7LTH - chains A and C of the 4 polymer chains in the assembly; structure by X-ray diffraction, 2.10 A resolution.

== Chain A (and C) ==
Name: TP-methylase family protein
Source organism: Shewanella oneidensis
Notes: chain C of this document is another copy of the same molecule, construct and numbering; everything in this record applies to it too
UniProtKB: Q8EGW3 (Q8EGW3_SHEON); residue numbers follow UniProt; this construct covers 1-263
Amino-acid sequence (263 residues; numbered 1 to 263; the number before each row is that of its first residue):
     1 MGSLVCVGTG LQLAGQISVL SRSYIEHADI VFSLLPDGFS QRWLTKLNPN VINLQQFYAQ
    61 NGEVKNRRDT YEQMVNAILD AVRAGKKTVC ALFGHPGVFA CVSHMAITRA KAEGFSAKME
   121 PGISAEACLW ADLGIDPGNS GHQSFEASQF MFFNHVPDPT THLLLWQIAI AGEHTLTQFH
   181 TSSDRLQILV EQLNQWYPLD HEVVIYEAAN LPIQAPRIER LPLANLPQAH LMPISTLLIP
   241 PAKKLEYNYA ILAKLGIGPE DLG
Disordered / not traced: 1
Differences from the reference sequence: engineered mutation Phe-93 (Tyr in Q8EGW3)
From the paper describing this entry:
  - mutagenesis - Y58F (10-fold), R67K (100-fold), Y71F (100-fold): decreased catalytic activity
  - mutagenesis - Y58F/Y71F, R67A: abolished catalytic activity
  - catalytic residues: Tyr-58, Arg-67, Tyr-71

== How chain A and chain C interact ==
Residue-residue contacts (137):
  Gly-15(A) / Ser-18(C)  hydrogen bond (backbone-side chain)
  Gly-15(A) / Val-19(C)  hydrogen bond (backbone-backbone)
  Gly-15(A) / Leu-20(C)  hydrogen bond (backbone-backbone)
  Gln-16(A) / Pro-121(C)
  Ile-17(A) / Ser-18(C)
  Ile-17(A) / Val-19(C)  hydrogen bond (backbone-backbone)
  Ser-18(A) / Gly-15(C)  hydrogen bond (side chain-backbone)
  Ser-18(A) / Gln-16(C)
  Ser-18(A) / Ile-17(C)
  Ser-18(A) / Ile-123(C)
  Val-19(A) / Gly-15(C)  hydrogen bond (backbone-backbone)
  Val-19(A) / Ile-17(C)  hydrogen bond (backbone-backbone)
  Leu-20(A) / Gly-15(C)  hydrogen bond (backbone-backbone)
  Asn-66(A) / Gly-263(C)  hydrogen bond (side chain-backbone)
  Arg-68(A) / Gly-263(C)  hydrogen bond (side chain-backbone)
  His-95(A) / Ala-127(C)  hydrogen bond (side chain-backbone)
  Gly-97(A) / Asp-136(C)
  Gly-97(A) / Pro-137(C)
  Val-98(A) / Trp-130(C)
  Val-98(A) / Asp-136(C)
  Val-98(A) / Pro-137(C)  hydrophobic
  Phe-99(A) / Asp-136(C)  hydrogen bond (backbone-side chain)
  Phe-99(A) / Gly-138(C)
  Ala-100(A) / Asp-136(C)  hydrogen bond (backbone-side chain)
  His-104(A) / Trp-130(C)
  His-104(A) / Gly-134(C)
  His-104(A) / Ile-135(C)
  His-104(A) / Asp-136(C)
  Met-119(A) / Ala-131(C)
  Pro-121(A) / Gln-16(C)
  Pro-121(A) / Ile-123(C)
  Pro-121(A) / Ala-127(C)
  Pro-121(A) / Ala-131(C)
  Gly-122(A) / Ile-123(C)
  Ile-123(A) / Pro-121(C)
  Ile-123(A) / Gly-122(C)
  Ile-123(A) / Ile-123(C)  hydrophobic
  Glu-126(A) / Glu-126(C)
  Ala-127(A) / His-95(C)  hydrogen bond (backbone-side chain)
  Ala-127(A) / Pro-121(C)
  Trp-130(A) / Val-98(C)
  Trp-130(A) / His-104(C)
  Ala-131(A) / Met-119(C)
  Ala-131(A) / Pro-121(C)
  Gly-134(A) / His-104(C)
  Ile-135(A) / His-104(C)
  Asp-136(A) / Gly-97(C)
  Asp-136(A) / Val-98(C)
  Asp-136(A) / Phe-99(C)  hydrogen bond (side chain-backbone)
  Asp-136(A) / Ala-100(C)  hydrogen bond (side chain-backbone)
  Asp-136(A) / His-104(C)
  Pro-137(A) / Gly-97(C)
  Pro-137(A) / Val-98(C)  hydrophobic
  Gly-138(A) / Phe-99(C)
  Gly-138(A) / Gln-149(C)
  Asn-139(A) / Gln-149(C)  hydrogen bond (backbone-side chain)
  Ser-140(A) / Gln-149(C)
  Ser-140(A) / His-155(C)
  Gly-141(A) / Ser-144(C)
  His-142(A) / His-142(C)
  His-142(A) / Gln-143(C)
  His-142(A) / Ser-144(C)  hydrogen bond (backbone-backbone)
  Gln-143(A) / His-142(C)
  Gln-143(A) / Gln-143(C)
  Ser-144(A) / Gly-141(C)
  Ser-144(A) / His-142(C)  hydrogen bond (backbone-backbone)
  Phe-145(A) / Asp-158(C)
  Phe-145(A) / Thr-161(C)
  Gln-149(A) / Gly-138(C)
  Gln-149(A) / Asn-139(C)  hydrogen bond (side chain-backbone)
  Gln-149(A) / Ser-140(C)
  Gln-149(A) / Gly-141(C)
  Gln-149(A) / Leu-245(C)
  Met-151(A) / Asn-248(C)
  Met-151(A) / Ile-251(C)
  Phe-152(A) / Tyr-247(C)
  Phe-152(A) / Asn-248(C)  hydrogen bond (backbone-backbone)
  Phe-152(A) / Leu-252(C)  hydrophobic
  Phe-152(A) / Leu-255(C)  hydrophobic
  Phe-152(A) / Leu-262(C)  hydrophobic
  Phe-153(A) / Leu-245(C)  hydrophobic
  Phe-153(A) / Glu-246(C)
  Phe-153(A) / Tyr-247(C)  hydrophobic
  Phe-153(A) / Asn-248(C)  hydrogen bond (backbone-side chain)
  Asn-154(A) / Glu-246(C)  hydrogen bond (backbone-backbone)
  Asn-154(A) / Tyr-247(C)  hydrogen bond (side chain-backbone)
  Asn-154(A) / Asn-248(C)
  His-155(A) / Ser-140(C)
  His-155(A) / Asp-158(C)  salt bridge
  His-155(A) / Thr-160(C)  hydrogen bond
  His-155(A) / Leu-245(C)
  Val-156(A) / Asp-158(C)  hydrogen bond (backbone-side chain)
  Asp-158(A) / Phe-145(C)
  Asp-158(A) / His-155(C)  salt bridge
  Asp-158(A) / Val-156(C)  hydrogen bond (side chain-backbone)
  Thr-160(A) / His-155(C)  hydrogen bond
  Thr-161(A) / Phe-145(C)
  His-174(A) / Ile-257(C)
  His-174(A) / Asp-261(C)
  His-174(A) / Leu-262(C)
  His-174(A) / Gly-263(C)  hydrogen bond (backbone-backbone)
  Thr-175(A) / Gly-263(C)
  Leu-176(A) / Gly-263(C)
  Arg-185(A) / Leu-255(C)  hydrogen bond (side chain-backbone)
  Ile-188(A) / Lys-254(C)
  Ile-188(A) / Leu-255(C)  hydrophobic
  Gln-192(A) / Asn-248(C)
  Gln-192(A) / Ile-251(C)
  Leu-245(A) / Gln-149(C)
  Leu-245(A) / Phe-153(C)  hydrophobic
  Leu-245(A) / His-155(C)
  Glu-246(A) / Phe-153(C)
  Glu-246(A) / Asn-154(C)  hydrogen bond (backbone-backbone)
  Tyr-247(A) / Phe-152(C)
  Tyr-247(A) / Phe-153(C)  hydrophobic
  Tyr-247(A) / Asn-154(C)  hydrogen bond (backbone-side chain)
  Asn-248(A) / Met-151(C)
  Asn-248(A) / Phe-152(C)  hydrogen bond (backbone-backbone)
  Asn-248(A) / Phe-153(C)  hydrogen bond (side chain-backbone)
  Asn-248(A) / Asn-154(C)
  Asn-248(A) / Gln-192(C)  hydrogen bond
  Ile-251(A) / Met-151(C)
  Ile-251(A) / Gln-192(C)
  Leu-252(A) / Phe-152(C)
  Lys-254(A) / Ile-188(C)
  Leu-255(A) / Phe-152(C)  hydrophobic
  Leu-255(A) / Arg-185(C)  hydrogen bond (backbone-side chain)
  Leu-255(A) / Ile-188(C)  hydrophobic
  Ile-257(A) / His-174(C)
  Asp-261(A) / His-174(C)
  Leu-262(A) / Phe-152(C)  hydrophobic
  Leu-262(A) / His-174(C)
  Gly-263(A) / Asn-66(C)  hydrogen bond (backbone-side chain)
  Gly-263(A) / Arg-68(C)  hydrogen bond (backbone-side chain)
  Gly-263(A) / His-174(C)  hydrogen bond (backbone-backbone)
  Gly-263(A) / Thr-175(C)
  Gly-263(A) / Leu-176(C)
Other interface residues (no listed pair), chain A (67 interface residues in all): Ala-14, Arg-22, Cys-101, Cys-128, Phe-150
Other interface residues (no listed pair), chain C (68 interface residues in all): Ala-14, Arg-22, Cys-101, Cys-128, Phe-150, Glu-191

== Overview ==
The interface between chain A and chain C involves 67 residues on one side and 68 on the other; the contacts
include 39 hydrogen bonds and 2 salt bridges. Polar pairs include His-155(A)/Asp-158(C), Gly-15(A)/Ser-18(C)
and Asn-66(A)/Gly-263(C). The paper reports catalytic residues Tyr-58(A), Arg-67(A) and Tyr-71(A); Y58F, R67K
and Y71F of chain A reduce catalytic activity; 5 substitutions were tested in all.
Chain A and chain C are both TP-methylase family protein (Shewanella oneidensis); the structure, Structure of
the alpha-N-methyltransferase (SonM mutant Y93F) and RiPP precursor (SonA) heteromeric complex (no cofactor),
was determined by X-ray diffraction together with 7LTC, 7LTE, 7LTF, 7LTR and 7LTS from the same study.
